4Y8H - chains K and W of the 34 polymer chains in the assembly; structure by X-ray diffraction, 2.50 A resolution.

# Chain K
Protein: Proteasome subunit beta type-5
From: Saccharomyces cerevisiae (strain ATCC 204508 / S288c)
UniProtKB: P30656 (PSB5_YEAST); residues 1-212 here correspond to UniProt positions 76-287 (UniProt number = residue number + 75)
Sequence (212 residues; each row starts with the number of its first residue):
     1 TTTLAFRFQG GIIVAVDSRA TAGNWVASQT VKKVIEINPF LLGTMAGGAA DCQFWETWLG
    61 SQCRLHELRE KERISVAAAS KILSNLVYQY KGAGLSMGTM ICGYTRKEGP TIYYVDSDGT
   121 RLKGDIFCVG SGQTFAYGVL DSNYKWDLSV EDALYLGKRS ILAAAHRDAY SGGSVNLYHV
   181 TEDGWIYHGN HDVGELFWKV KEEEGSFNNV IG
Bound ions: Mg2+: Ala165, Asp168, Ser171 (shared with Asp204(W) of chain W)

# Chain W
Protein: Proteasome subunit beta type-3
From: Saccharomyces cerevisiae (strain ATCC 204508 / S288c)
Notes: EC 3.4.25.1
UniProtKB: P25451 (PSB3_YEAST); residues 0-204 here correspond to UniProt positions 1-205 (UniProt number = residue number + 1)
Sequence (205 residues; numbered 0 to 204; the number before each row is that of its first residue; numbering starts at 0):
     0 MSDPSSINGG IVVAMTGKDC VAIACDLRLG SQSLGVSNKF EKIFHYGHVF LGITGLATDV
    60 TTLNEMFRYK TNLYKLKEER AIEPETFTQL VSSSLYERRF GPYFVGPVVA GINSKSGKPF
   120 IAGFDLIGCI DEAKDFIVSG TASDQLFGMC ESLYEPNLEP EDLFETISQA LLNAADRDAL
   180 SGWGAVVYII KKDEVVKRYL KMRQD
Unresolved in the structure: 0
Bound ions: Mg2+: Asp204 (shared with Ala165(K), Asp168(K), Ser171(K) of chain K)
UniProt features mapped onto this chain:
  - modified residue: Ser30 (Phosphoserine)
  - cross-link: Lys69 (Glycyl lysine isopeptide (Lys-Gly) (interchain with G-Cter in ubiquitin))

# How chain K and chain W interact
Contacting residue pairs (46):
  Arg19(K) with Asp204(W), salt bridge
  Asn24(K) with Asp177(W); Ala178(W), hydrogen bond (backbone-backbone); Leu179(W)
  Trp25(K) with Gln144(W); Arg176(W)
  Val26(K) with Asp175(W); Arg176(W), hydrogen bond (backbone-side chain); Asp177(W); Ala178(W)
  Ala27(K) with Arg176(W), hydrogen bond (backbone-side chain)
  Ser28(K) with Arg176(W)
  Gln29(K) with Arg202(W); Asp204(W)
  Phe135(K) with Leu33(W), hydrophobic
  Ala165(K) with Asp204(W)
  His166(K) with Asn37(W); Trp182(W), hydrogen bond (backbone-side chain); Gln203(W), hydrogen bond (side chain-backbone)
  Arg167(K) with Ser32(W); Leu33(W); Gly34(W), hydrogen bond (side chain-backbone); Val35(W), hydrogen bond (side chain-backbone); Trp182(W)
  Asp168(K) with Ser32(W)
  Ala169(K) with Arg27(W); Ser32(W), hydrogen bond (backbone-backbone); Ala178(W)
  Tyr170(K) with Ser32(W); Ala178(W), hydrophobic
  Ser171(K) with Asp204(W)
  Gly172(K) with Asp204(W)
  Gly173(K) with Arg202(W), hydrogen bond (backbone-side chain); Asp204(W), hydrogen bond (backbone-side chain)
  Asp192(K) with Arg202(W), salt bridge
  Gly194(K) with Arg202(W)
  Phe197(K) with Gln203(W)
  Trp198(K) with Lys200(W); Met201(W); Gln203(W)
  Asn209(K) with Asn37(W), hydrogen bond (backbone-side chain); Lys38(W), hydrogen bond (backbone-side chain)
  Val210(K) with Asn37(W); Gln203(W)
  Ile211(K) with Lys38(W); Tyr198(W), hydrophobic
Other interface residues (no listed pair), chain K (25 interface residues in all): Val193
Other interface residues (no listed pair), chain W (23 interface residues in all): Ser5, Leu26, Gln31

# In short
The interface between chain K and chain W involves 25 residues on one side and 23 on the other, with 12
hydrogen bonds and 2 salt bridges. Among the polar pairs are Arg19(K)-Asp204(W), Asp192(K)-Arg202(W) and
Val26(K)-Arg176(W).
Here chain K is Proteasome subunit beta type-5 and chain W is Proteasome subunit beta type-3, both from
Saccharomyces cerevisiae (strain ATCC 204508 / S288c). Entry 4Y8H (Yeast 20S proteasome in complex with
N3-APAL-ep) was determined by X-ray diffraction together with 4Y69, 4Y6A, 4Y6V, 4Y6Z, 4Y70, 4Y74 and 34
further entries from the same study.
